Entry 3SRG (X-ray diffraction, 2.19 A resolution); this record covers chain A.

# Chain A
Protein: serum paraoxonase
Organism: artificial gene
Notes: EC 3.1.1.2
Amino-acid sequence (355 residues; numbered 1 to 355; the number before each row is that of its first residue):
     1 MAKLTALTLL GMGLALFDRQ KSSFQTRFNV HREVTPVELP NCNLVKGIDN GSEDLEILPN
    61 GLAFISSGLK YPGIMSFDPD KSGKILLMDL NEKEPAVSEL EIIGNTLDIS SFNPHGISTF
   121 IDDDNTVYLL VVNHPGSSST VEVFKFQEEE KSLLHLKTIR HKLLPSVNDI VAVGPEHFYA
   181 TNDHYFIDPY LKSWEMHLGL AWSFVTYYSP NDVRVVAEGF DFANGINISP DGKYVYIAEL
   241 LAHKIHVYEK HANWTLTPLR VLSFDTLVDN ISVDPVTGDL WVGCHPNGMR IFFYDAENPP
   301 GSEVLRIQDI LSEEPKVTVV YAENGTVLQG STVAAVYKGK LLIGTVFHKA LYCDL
Unresolved in the structure: 1-18
Disulfides: Cys42-Cys353
Ion coordination: Ca2+ site 1: Glu53, Asn168, Asn224, Asp269, Asn270 (together with quinolin-2(1h)-one); Ca2+ site 2: Asp54, Ile117, Asp169
Residues lining bound ligands: quinolin-2(1h)-one (OCH): Glu53, Leu69, Tyr71, Ile74, His115, Asn168, Phe222, Asn224, Leu240, Asp269, His285, Ile291, Phe292
What the authors report for this chain:
  - conformationally variable residues (order/disorder transition, side-chain flip): Tyr71 to Lys81
  - binding site for quinolin-2(1h)-one: Glu53, Tyr71, Ile74, His115, Asn168, Asp269
  - contacts within the chain: Tyr71-Asp183
  - mutagenesis - Y71A, I74A (N20-fold): decreased catalytic activity on paraoxon
  - mutagenesis - Y71A (10-fold), I74A (N20-fold): decreased catalytic activity on phenylacetate
  - mutagenesis - I74A: unchanged catalytic activity (lactonase activity)
  - mutagenesis - Y71A: decreased catalytic activity (lactonase activity)
  - mutagenesis - Y71A, I74A: decreased binding to quinolin-2(1h)-one
  - catalytic residues: Glu53, His115, Asp269 (proposed by the authors, not directly observed)
  - Ca2+ coordination: Glu53, Asp269
  - catalytic residues: His134 (citing earlier work)
  - binding site for quinolin-2(1h)-one: Phe222, Leu240, Ile291, Phe292 (from molecular simulation)
  - mutagenesis - V346A (10-fold): increased catalytic activity on paraoxon (citing earlier work)
  - mutagenesis - V346A (25-fold): increased catalytic activity on parathiol (citing earlier work)

# In short
Chain A binds quinolin-2(1h)-one. Glu53, Asn168, Asn224, Asp269 and Asn270 coordinate Ca2+ site 1. Asp54,
Ile117 and Asp169 coordinate Ca2+ site 2. The paper reports catalytic residues Glu53, His115 and Asp269 among
others; Y71A and I74A reduce catalytic activity on paraoxon.
Chain A is serum paraoxonase (artificial gene); the structure, Serum paraoxonase-1 by directed evolution at pH
6.5 in complex with 2-hydroxyquinoline, was determined by X-ray diffraction together with 3SRE from the same
study.
